PDB entry 5HYR | X-ray diffraction, 2.27 A resolution | chains A and F of the 4 polymer chains in the assembly

# Chain A
Protein: Estrogen receptor
Organism: Homo sapiens
Reference sequence: P03372 (ESR1_HUMAN), isoform P03372-3; residues 302-559 here correspond to UniProt positions 129-386 (UniProt number = residue number - 173)
Sequence (258 residues; each row starts with the number of its first residue):
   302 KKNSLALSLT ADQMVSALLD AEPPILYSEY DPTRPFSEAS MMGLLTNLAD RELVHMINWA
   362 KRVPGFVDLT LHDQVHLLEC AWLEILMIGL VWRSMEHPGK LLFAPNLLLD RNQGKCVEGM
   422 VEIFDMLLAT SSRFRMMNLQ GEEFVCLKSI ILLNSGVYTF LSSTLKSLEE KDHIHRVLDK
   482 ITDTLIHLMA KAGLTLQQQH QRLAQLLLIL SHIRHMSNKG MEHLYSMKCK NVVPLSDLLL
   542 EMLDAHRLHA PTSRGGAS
Unresolved in the structure: 302-306, 462-472, 548, 550-559
Differences from the reference sequence: engineered mutation Ser537 (Tyr364 in P03372)
Ligand contacts: estradiol (EST): Met343, Leu346, Thr347, Leu349, Ala350, Glu353, Leu384, Leu387, Met388, Leu391, Arg394, Phe404, Met421, Ile424, Leu428, Gly521, His524, Leu525

# Chain F
Protein: Stapled Peptide SRC2-SP2
Sequence (13 residues; numbered 1 to 13; the number before each row is that of its first residue):
     1 XHKXLHRLLQ DSX
Covalently attached groups: covalent link 66D_4-Leu8
Modified positions: ACE (acetyl group) at position 1, 66D ((4R)-2,4-dimethyl-L-norleucine) at position 4, NH2 (amino group) at position 13; Leu8 (2-methyl-L-norleucine; MK8)

# Chain A / chain F interface
Contacting residue pairs (23):
  Ile358(A) with Leu5(F), hydrophobic; Leu8(F); Leu9(F), hydrophobic
  Lys362(A) with Leu9(F), hydrogen bond (side chain-backbone); Gln10(F); Asp11(F), hydrogen bond (side chain-backbone); Ser12(F), hydrogen bond (side chain-backbone); NH2_13(F)
  Leu372(A) with His6(F); Gln10(F)
  His373(A) with His6(F)
  Gln375(A) with Leu9(F)
  Val376(A) with His6(F); Leu9(F), hydrophobic
  Leu379(A) with Leu9(F), hydrophobic
  Glu380(A) with Lys3(F), salt bridge; Leu5(F)
  Asp538(A) with 66D_4(F)
  Leu539(A) with 66D_4(F); Leu8(F)
  Glu542(A) with Lys3(F); 66D_4(F), hydrogen bond (side chain-backbone)
  Met543(A) with Leu5(F), hydrophobic
Interface residues without a listed pair, chain A (14 interface residues in all): Asn359, Phe367
Interface residues without a listed pair, chain F (11 interface residues in all): His2

# In short
Chain A and chain F form an interface of 14 and 11 residues respectively; the contacts include 4 hydrogen
bonds and 1 salt bridge. Among the polar pairs are Glu380(A)-Lys3(F), Lys362(A)-Leu9(F) and
Lys362(A)-Asp11(F). Chain A binds estradiol.
Chain A is Estrogen receptor (Homo sapiens) and chain F is Stapled Peptide SRC2-SP2; the structure, Estrogen
Receptor Alpha Ligand Binding Domain Y537S Mutant in Complex with Stapled Peptide SRC2-SP2 and Estradiol, was
determined by X-ray diffraction, deposited together with 5DXE, 5DXB, 5DXG and 5DX3.
